8W0O - chains E and H of the 4 polymer chains in the assembly; structure by X-ray diffraction, 1.66 A resolution.

Chain E (and H):
Protein: Dehydrogenase
Source organism: Bacillus subtilis
Notes: EC 1.1.1.47; chain H of this document is another copy of the same molecule, construct and numbering; everything in this record applies to it too
Reference sequence: M9TFE3 (M9TFE3_BACIU); residue numbers follow UniProt; this construct covers 1-261
Sequence (261 residues; row label = number of the first residue in the row):
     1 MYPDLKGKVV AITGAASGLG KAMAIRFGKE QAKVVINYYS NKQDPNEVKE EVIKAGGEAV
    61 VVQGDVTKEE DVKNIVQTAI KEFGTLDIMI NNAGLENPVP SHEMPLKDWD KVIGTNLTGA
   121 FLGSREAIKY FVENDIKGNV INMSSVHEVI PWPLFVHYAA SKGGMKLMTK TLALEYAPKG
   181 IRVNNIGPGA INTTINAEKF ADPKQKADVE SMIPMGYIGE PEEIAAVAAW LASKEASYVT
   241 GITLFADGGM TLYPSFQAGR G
Unresolved in the structure: 260-261
Differences from the reference sequence: conflict Met-165 (Ile in M9TFE3), Lys-170 (Glu in M9TFE3), Thr-194 (Pro in M9TFE3), Leu-252 (Gln in M9TFE3)
Ligand contacts: NAD (nicotinamide-adenine-dinucleotide): Gly-14, Ser-17, Gly-18, Leu-19, Gly-20, Asn-37, Tyr-39, Gln-43, Gly-64, Asp-65, Val-66, Thr-67, Asn-92, Ala-93, Gly-94, Glu-96, Thr-115, Met-143, Ser-144, Ser-145, Tyr-158, Lys-162, Pro-188, Gly-189, Ala-190, Ile-191, Thr-193, Ile-195, Asn-196

Interface between chain E and chain H:
Pairs across the interface (74):
  Met-1(E) / Met-1(H)
  Met-1(E) / Tyr-2(H)  hydrophobic
  Met-1(E) / Glu-235(H)
  Tyr-2(E) / Met-1(H)  hydrophobic
  Tyr-2(E) / Tyr-2(H)  hydrogen bond
  Tyr-2(E) / Trp-230(H)
  Arg-26(E) / Glu-235(H)  salt bridge
  Lys-170(E) / Leu-252(H)
  Ala-173(E) / Leu-252(H)  hydrophobic
  Leu-174(E) / Pro-214(H)  hydrophobic
  Leu-174(E) / Leu-252(H)
  Leu-174(E) / Tyr-253(H)
  Leu-174(E) / Gln-257(H)
  Ala-177(E) / Pro-214(H)  hydrophobic
  Ala-177(E) / Met-215(H)
  Pro-178(E) / Pro-214(H)
  Ala-190(E) / Tyr-238(H)  hydrogen bond (backbone-side chain)
  Ile-191(E) / Tyr-238(H)  hydrophobic
  Ile-213(E) / Tyr-238(H)
  Pro-214(E) / Leu-174(H)  hydrophobic
  Pro-214(E) / Ala-177(H)  hydrophobic
  Pro-214(E) / Pro-178(H)
  Met-215(E) / Ala-177(H)
  Met-215(E) / Arg-182(H)
  Met-215(E) / Ser-237(H)
  Met-215(E) / Tyr-238(H)
  Met-215(E) / Val-239(H)
  Met-215(E) / Thr-240(H)
  Tyr-217(E) / Ser-237(H)
  Tyr-217(E) / Tyr-238(H)  hydrogen bond (backbone-side chain)
  Ile-218(E) / Tyr-238(H)
  Gly-219(E) / Tyr-238(H)  hydrogen bond (backbone-side chain)
  Glu-223(E) / Ser-237(H)  hydrogen bond
  Glu-223(E) / Tyr-238(H)
  Ala-226(E) / Glu-235(H)
  Trp-230(E) / Tyr-2(H)
  Trp-230(E) / Trp-230(H)
  Glu-235(E) / Met-1(H)
  Glu-235(E) / Arg-26(H)  salt bridge
  Glu-235(E) / Ala-226(H)
  Ser-237(E) / Met-215(H)
  Ser-237(E) / Tyr-217(H)
  Ser-237(E) / Glu-223(H)  hydrogen bond
  Tyr-238(E) / Ala-190(H)  hydrogen bond (side chain-backbone)
  Tyr-238(E) / Ile-191(H)  hydrophobic
  Tyr-238(E) / Ile-213(H)
  Tyr-238(E) / Tyr-217(H)  hydrogen bond (side chain-backbone)
  Tyr-238(E) / Ile-218(H)
  Tyr-238(E) / Gly-219(H)  hydrogen bond (side chain-backbone)
  Tyr-238(E) / Glu-223(H)
  Tyr-238(E) / Ala-246(H)
  Tyr-238(E) / Asp-247(H)  hydrogen bond (backbone-backbone)
  Tyr-238(E) / Gly-248(H)  hydrogen bond (backbone-backbone)
  Val-239(E) / Phe-245(H)
  Val-239(E) / Ala-246(H)  hydrophobic
  Thr-240(E) / Gly-249(H)
  Gly-241(E) / Leu-252(H)
  Ile-242(E) / Phe-245(H)
  Leu-244(E) / Trp-230(H)  hydrophobic
  Leu-244(E) / Leu-244(H)  hydrophobic
  Phe-245(E) / Val-239(H)
  Phe-245(E) / Ile-242(H)
  Ala-246(E) / Tyr-238(H)
  Ala-246(E) / Val-239(H)  hydrophobic
  Asp-247(E) / Tyr-238(H)  hydrogen bond (backbone-backbone)
  Gly-248(E) / Tyr-238(H)  hydrogen bond (backbone-backbone)
  Gly-248(E) / Thr-240(H)
  Gly-249(E) / Thr-240(H)
  Leu-252(E) / Lys-170(H)
  Leu-252(E) / Ala-173(H)  hydrophobic
  Leu-252(E) / Leu-174(H)
  Leu-252(E) / Gly-241(H)
  Tyr-253(E) / Leu-174(H)
  Gln-257(E) / Leu-174(H)
Interface residues without a listed pair, chain E (40 interface residues in all): Pro-3, Arg-182, Val-227, Pro-254, Phe-256
Interface residues without a listed pair, chain H (40 interface residues in all): Pro-3, Val-227, Pro-254, Phe-256

Summary:
Chain E and chain H each contribute 40 residues to their interface, with 13 hydrogen bonds and 2 salt bridges.
Polar contacts include Arg-26(E)/Glu-235(H), Tyr-2(E)/Tyr-2(H) and Ala-190(E)/Tyr-238(H). Chain E binds NAD.
Chain E and chain H are both Dehydrogenase (Bacillus subtilis); the structure, GDH-105 crystal structure, was
determined by X-ray diffraction together with 8W0N from the same study.
